1TLW - chain A; structure by X-ray diffraction, 3.10 A resolution.

Chain A:
Molecule: Nucleoside-specific channel-forming protein tsx
From: Escherichia coli
UniProtKB: P0A927 (TSX_ECOLI); residues 1-272 here correspond to UniProt positions 23-294 (UniProt number = residue number + 22)
Chain sequence (278 residues; numbered 1 to 278; the number before each row is that of its first residue):
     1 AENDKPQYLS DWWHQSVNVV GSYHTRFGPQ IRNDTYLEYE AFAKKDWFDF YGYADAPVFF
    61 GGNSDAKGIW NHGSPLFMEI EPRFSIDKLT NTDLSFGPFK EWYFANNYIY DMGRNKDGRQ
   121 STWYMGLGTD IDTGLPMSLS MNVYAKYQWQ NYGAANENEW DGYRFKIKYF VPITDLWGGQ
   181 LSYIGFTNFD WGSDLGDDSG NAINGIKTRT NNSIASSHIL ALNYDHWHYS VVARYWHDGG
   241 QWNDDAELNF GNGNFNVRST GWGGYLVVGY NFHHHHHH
Disordered / not traced: 1-8, 59-74, 276-278
Differences from the reference sequence: expression tag (273-278)
Residues lining bound ligands:
  - thymidine (THM), molecule 1: F27, R32, Y36, Y53, D55, F77, E79, I109, D111, Q120, Y152
  - thymidine (THM), molecule 2: E38, E40, Y51, Y53, D55, E79, E81, K168, I184, F186, I219, V232, R234, V267
What the authors report for this chain:
  - binding site for thymidine: F27, R32, E40, Y51, Y53, D55, F77, E79, Y152, K168, F186, R234

In short:
Chain A binds thymidine. The paper reports a binding site for thymidine at F27, R32 and E40 among others.
Chain A is Nucleoside-specific channel-forming protein tsx (Escherichia coli); the structure, Tsx structure
complexed with thymidine, was determined by X-ray diffraction (same publication as 1TLY and 1TLZ).
